Entry 5NGR (X-ray diffraction, 2.20 A resolution); this record covers chain A.

Chain A:
Name: 7,8-dihydro-8-oxoguanine triphosphatase
Organism: Homo sapiens
Notes: EC 3.6.1.55, 3.6.1.56
UniProtKB: P36639 (8ODP_HUMAN); residues 1-156 here correspond to UniProt positions 42-197 (UniProt number = residue number + 41)
Sequence (159 residues; numbered -2 to 156; the number before each row is that of its first residue; numbers below 1 keep their minus sign (Gly-2 is residue -2)):
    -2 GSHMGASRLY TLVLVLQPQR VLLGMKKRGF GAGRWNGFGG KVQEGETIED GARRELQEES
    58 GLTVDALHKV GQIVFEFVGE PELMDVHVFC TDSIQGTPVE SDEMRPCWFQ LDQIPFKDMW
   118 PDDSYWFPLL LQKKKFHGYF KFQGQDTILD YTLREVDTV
Not modelled in the structure: -2 to 2
Differences from the reference sequence: expression tag (-2 to 0)
Small-molecule neighbours: 8-methylsulfanyl-7H-purin-6-amine (8WT): Leu9, Phe27, Asn33, Gly34, Phe72, Phe74, Met81, Trp117, Asp119, Asp120, Trp123

In short:
Ligands of chain A: 8-methylsulfanyl-7H-purin-6-amine.
Chain A is 7,8-dihydro-8-oxoguanine triphosphatase (Homo sapiens); the structure, Crystal structure of human
MTH1 in complex with fragment inhibitor 8-(methylsulfanyl)-7H-purin-6-amine, was determined by X-ray
diffraction together with 5NGS and 5NGT from the same study.
